6GAL - chains L and M of the 4 polymer chains in the assembly; structure by X-ray diffraction, 1.25 A resolution.

Chain L (and M):
Name: Hydrogenase-1 large chain
From: Escherichia coli (strain K12)
Notes: EC 1.12.99.6; chain M of this document is another copy of the same molecule, construct and numbering; everything in this record applies to it too
UniProtKB: P0ACD8 (MBHL_ECOLI); residues 1-582 here = UniProt positions 1-582
Amino-acid sequence (582 residues; each row starts with the number of its first residue):
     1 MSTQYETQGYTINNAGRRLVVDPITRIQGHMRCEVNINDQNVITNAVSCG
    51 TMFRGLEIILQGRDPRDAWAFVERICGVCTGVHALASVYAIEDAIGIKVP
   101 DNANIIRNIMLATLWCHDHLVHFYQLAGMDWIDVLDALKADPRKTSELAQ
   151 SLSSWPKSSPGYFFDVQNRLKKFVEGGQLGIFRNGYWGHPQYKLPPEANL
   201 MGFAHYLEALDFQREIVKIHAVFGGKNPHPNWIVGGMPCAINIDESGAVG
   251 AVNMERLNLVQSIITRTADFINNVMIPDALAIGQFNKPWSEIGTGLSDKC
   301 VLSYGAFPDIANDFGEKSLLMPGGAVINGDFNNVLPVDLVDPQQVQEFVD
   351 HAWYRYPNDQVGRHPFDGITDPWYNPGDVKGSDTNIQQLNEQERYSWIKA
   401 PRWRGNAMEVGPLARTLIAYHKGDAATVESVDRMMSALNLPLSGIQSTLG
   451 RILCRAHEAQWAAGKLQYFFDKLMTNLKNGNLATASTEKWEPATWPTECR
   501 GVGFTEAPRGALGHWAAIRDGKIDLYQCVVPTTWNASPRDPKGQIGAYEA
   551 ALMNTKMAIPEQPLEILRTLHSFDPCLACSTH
Disordered / not traced: 1
Sequence notes: conflict Gln-28 (Glu in P0ACD8)
Swiss-Prot annotation at these positions:
  - binding site (Ni(2+)): Cys-76, Cys-79, Cys-576, Cys-579
Bound ions: Mg2+: Glu-57, Cys-528; ni-fe reduced active center Ni: Cys-76, Cys-79, Cys-576, Cys-579
Small-molecule neighbours: ni-fe reduced active center (EJ2): Cys-76, Cys-79, Val-82, His-83, Ala-507, Pro-508, Arg-509, Leu-512, Val-530, Pro-531, Thr-532, Cys-576, Cys-579

Interface between chain L and chain M:
Pairs across the interface - 27 pairs, chain L then chain M:
  Ser-146(L) / Gln-150(M)
  Gln-150(L) / Ser-146(M)
  Gln-150(L) / Gln-150(M)  hydrogen bond
  Gln-150(L) / Ser-159(M)
  Gln-150(L) / Pro-160(M)
  Ser-154(L) / Ser-159(M)  hydrogen bond (backbone-side chain)
  Ser-154(L) / Gly-161(M)
  Ser-154(L) / Tyr-162(M)  hydrogen bond (backbone-backbone)
  Trp-155(L) / Ser-159(M)  hydrogen bond (backbone-side chain)
  Pro-156(L) / Pro-156(M)
  Pro-156(L) / Lys-157(M)
  Pro-156(L) / Ser-158(M)  hydrogen bond (backbone-backbone)
  Pro-156(L) / Ser-159(M)  hydrogen bond (backbone-backbone)
  Pro-156(L) / Tyr-162(M)  hydrophobic
  Lys-157(L) / Pro-156(M)
  Lys-157(L) / Lys-157(M)
  Ser-158(L) / Pro-156(M)  hydrogen bond (backbone-backbone)
  Ser-158(L) / Ser-159(M)
  Ser-159(L) / Gln-150(M)
  Ser-159(L) / Ser-154(M)  hydrogen bond (side chain-backbone)
  Ser-159(L) / Trp-155(M)  hydrogen bond (side chain-backbone)
  Ser-159(L) / Pro-156(M)  hydrogen bond (backbone-backbone)
  Ser-159(L) / Ser-158(M)
  Pro-160(L) / Gln-150(M)
  Gly-161(L) / Ser-154(M)
  Tyr-162(L) / Ser-154(M)  hydrogen bond (backbone-backbone)
  Tyr-162(L) / Pro-156(M)  hydrophobic
Also at the interface, not in a pair above, chain L (12 interface residues in all): Asp-165
Also at the interface, not in a pair above, chain M (12 interface residues in all): Asp-165

Summary:
The chain L/chain M interface involves 12 residues from each chain; the contacts include 11 hydrogen bonds.
Polar pairs include Gln-150(L)/Gln-150(M), Ser-154(L)/Ser-159(M) and Trp-155(L)/Ser-159(M). Chain L binds
ni-fe reduced active center. Curated annotation (UniProt) lists 4 Ni2+-binding residues on chain L.
Chain L and chain M are both Hydrogenase-1 large chain (Escherichia coli (strain K12)); the structure,
Structure of fully reduced Hydrogenase (Hyd-1) variant E28Q collected at pH 10, was determined by X-ray
diffraction, deposited together with 5LRY, 6FPI, 6FPO, 6FPW, 6G7R, 6GAM and 6GAN.
